PDB entry 1KR0 | X-ray diffraction, 1.92 A resolution | chain A

# Chain A
Molecule: Hevamine A
Organism: Hevea brasiliensis
Notes: EC 3.2.1.14, 3.2.1.17
Reference sequence: p23472 (CHLY_HEVBR); residues 1-273 here = UniProt positions 1-273
Sequence (273 residues; row label = number of the first residue in the row):
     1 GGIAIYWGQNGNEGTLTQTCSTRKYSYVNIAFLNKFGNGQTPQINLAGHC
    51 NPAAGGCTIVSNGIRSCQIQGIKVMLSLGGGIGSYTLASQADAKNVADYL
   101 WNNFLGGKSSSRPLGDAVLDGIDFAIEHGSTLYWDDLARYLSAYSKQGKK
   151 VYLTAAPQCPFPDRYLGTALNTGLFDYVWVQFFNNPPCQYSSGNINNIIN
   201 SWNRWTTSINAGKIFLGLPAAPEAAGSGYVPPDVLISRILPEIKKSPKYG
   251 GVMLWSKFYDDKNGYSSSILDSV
Disulfides: Cys20-Cys67, Cys50-Cys57, Cys159-Cys188
Differences from the reference sequence: engineered mutation Ala125 (Asp in p23472), Phe183 (Tyr in p23472)
What the authors report for this chain:
  - catalytic residues: Glu127
  - mutagenesis - D125A/Y183F, D125A/E127A, D125A/E127A/Y183F: abolished catalytic activity
  - conformationally variable residues (side-chain flip): Glu127
  - binding site for N-acetylglucosamine: Glu127
  - mutagenesis - D125A, E127A, Y183F: decreased catalytic activity

# In short
The paper reports the catalytic residue Glu127; D125A/Y183F, D125A/E127A and D125A/E127A/Y183F abolish
catalytic activity; 6 substitutions were tested in all.
Chain A is Hevamine A (Hevea brasiliensis); the structure, Hevamine Mutant D125A/Y183F in Complex with
Tetra-NAG, was determined by X-ray diffraction, deposited together with 1KQY, 1KQZ and 1KR1.
